1IYD - chains A and C of the 3 polymer chains in the assembly; structure by X-ray diffraction, 2.15 A resolution.

[Chain A (and C)]
Name: Branched-chain amino acid aminotransferase
Source organism: Escherichia coli
Notes: EC 2.6.1.42; chain C of this document is another copy of the same molecule, construct and numbering; everything in this record applies to it too
UniProt: P0AB80 (ILVE_ECOLI); numbering as in UniProt (aligned over 0-308)
Chain sequence (309 residues; each row starts with the number of its first residue; numbering starts at 0):
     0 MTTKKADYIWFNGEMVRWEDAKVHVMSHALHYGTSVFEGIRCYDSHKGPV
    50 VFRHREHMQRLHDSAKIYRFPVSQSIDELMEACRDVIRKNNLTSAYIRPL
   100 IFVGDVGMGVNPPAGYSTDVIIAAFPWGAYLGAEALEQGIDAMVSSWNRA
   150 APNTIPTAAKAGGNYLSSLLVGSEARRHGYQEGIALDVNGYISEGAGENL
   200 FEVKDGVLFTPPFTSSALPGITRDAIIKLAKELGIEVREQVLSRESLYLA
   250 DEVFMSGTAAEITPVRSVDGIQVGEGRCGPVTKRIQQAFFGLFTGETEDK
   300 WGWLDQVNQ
Unresolved in the structure: 0-3, 308
Glycans and other covalent adducts: pyridoxal phosphate (PLP) linked to Lys159
Residues lining bound ligands:
  - glutaric acid (GUA), molecule 1: Tyr31, Met107, Gly108, Val109
  - glutaric acid (GUA), molecule 2: Phe36, Gly38, Tyr95, Arg97, Trp126, Tyr129, Tyr164, Gly196, Thr257, Ala258
  - pyridoxal phosphate (PLP): His56, Arg59, Arg148, Tyr164, Ser167, Glu193, Ala195, Gly196, Glu197, Asn198, Leu217, Gly219, Ile220, Thr221, Arg222, Ser255, Gly256, Thr257

[How chain A and chain C interact]
Contacting residue pairs (19):
  Asp62(A) with Leu248(C)
  Lys65(A) with Tyr247(C), hydrogen bond (side chain-backbone); Ile270(C)
  Arg68(A) with Asp268(C), hydrogen bond (side chain-backbone); Ile270(C)
  Pro151(A) with Asn188(C); Gly189(C); Tyr190(C)
  Asn152(A) with Leu185(C); Gly189(C); Arg243(C), hydrogen bond
  Pro155(A) with Glu244(C)
  Thr156(A) with Glu244(C), hydrogen bond (backbone-side chain)
  Ala157(A) with Glu244(C), hydrogen bond (backbone-side chain)
  Asn188(A) with Tyr190(C)
  Thr213(A) with Tyr190(C), hydrogen bond (backbone-side chain); Val240(C); Leu241(C); Ser242(C)
Also at the interface, not in a pair above, chain A (11 interface residues in all): Ile66
Also at the interface, not in a pair above, chain C (14 interface residues in all): Gly269

[Summary]
11 residues of chain A and 14 residues of chain C are in contact; the contacts include 6 hydrogen bonds. Among
the polar pairs are Lys65(A)-Tyr247(C), Arg68(A)-Asp268(C) and Asn152(A)-Arg243(C). Ligands of chain A:
glutaric acid. Covalently linked pyridoxal phosphate: at Lys159(A).
Both chains are Branched-chain amino acid aminotransferase (Escherichia coli). Entry 1IYD (Crystal structure
of eschelichia coli branched-chain amino acid aminotransferase) was determined by X-ray diffraction, deposited
together with 1IYE.
